Entry 9ITS (electron microscopy, 2.89 A resolution); this record covers chains L and M of the 26 polymer chains in the assembly.

[Chain L (and M)]
Protein: ATP synthase subunit c
From: Chloroflexus aurantiacus J-10-fl
Notes: chain M of this document is another copy of the same molecule, construct and numbering; everything in this record applies to it too
UniProtKB: A9WGS9 (ATPL_CHLAA); numbering as in UniProt (aligned over 1-76)
Sequence (76 residues; row label = number of the first residue in the row):
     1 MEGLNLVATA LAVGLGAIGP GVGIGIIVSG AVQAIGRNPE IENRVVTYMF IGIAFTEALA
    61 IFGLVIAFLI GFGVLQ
Unresolved in the structure: 74-76 (chain M: 73-76)

[Interface between chain L and chain M]
Contacting residue pairs (65):
  Met1(L) with Met1(M); Glu2(M)
  Glu2(L) with Glu2(M), hydrogen bond (backbone-side chain)
  Leu4(L) with Glu2(M); Gly3(M); Leu4(M), hydrophobic; Val7(M)
  Ala8(L) with Leu6(M); Val7(M); Ala10(M)
  Leu11(L) with Ala10(M)
  Ala12(L) with Ala10(M)
  Leu15(L) with Leu11(M), hydrophobic; Gly14(M); Ile18(M)
  Gly16(L) with Ala17(M)
  Ile18(L) with Ile18(M), hydrophobic
  Gly19(L) with Ala17(M); Ile18(M); Gly21(M); Val22(M)
  Pro20(L) with Ala17(M)
  Val22(L) with Val22(M), hydrophobic
  Gly23(L) with Gly21(M); Gly25(M)
  Ile26(L) with Gly25(M); Ile26(M); Ser29(M)
  Ile27(L) with Gly25(M); Val28(M), hydrophobic
  Gly30(L) with Ser29(M); Val32(M); Gln33(M)
  Ala31(L) with Val32(M)
  Gln33(L) with Gln33(M)
  Ala34(L) with Val32(M)
  Arg37(L) with Gly36(M); Arg37(M)
  Asn38(L) with Gly36(M), hydrogen bond (side chain-backbone); Pro39(M)
  Ile41(L) with Ile35(M), hydrophobic; Pro39(M), hydrophobic
  Arg44(L) with Glu42(M), salt bridge
  Val45(L) with Ile35(M), hydrophobic
  Tyr48(L) with Ile35(M), hydrophobic; Glu42(M), hydrogen bond; Val46(M); Met49(M), hydrophobic
  Gly52(L) with Val28(M)
  Phe55(L) with Ile24(M), hydrophobic; Ile53(M), hydrophobic; Glu57(M)
  Thr56(L) with Ile24(M)
  Leu59(L) with Gly16(M); Ala17(M); Pro20(M); Gly21(M); Ala60(M), hydrophobic
  Phe62(L) with Leu64(M), hydrophobic
  Gly63(L) with Val13(M)
  Ile66(L) with Thr9(M); Val13(M), hydrophobic; Leu64(M), hydrophobic; Phe68(M), hydrophobic
  Ile70(L) with Leu6(M)
Interface residues without a listed pair, chain L (36 interface residues in all): Asn5, Met49, Ile51
Interface residues without a listed pair, chain M (38 interface residues in all): Phe50, Ile61

[In short]
The interface between chain L and chain M involves 36 residues on one side and 38 on the other; the contacts
include 3 hydrogen bonds and 1 salt bridge. Polar contacts include Arg44(L)-Glu42(M), Glu2(L)-Glu2(M) and
Asn38(L)-Gly36(M).
Chain L and chain M are both ATP synthase subunit c (Chloroflexus aurantiacus J-10-fl); the structure,
Chloroflexus aurantiacus ADP-bound ATP synthase, state 1, was determined by electron microscopy together with
9ITJ, 9ITK, 9ITL, 9ITM, 9ITN, 9ITO and 11 further entries from the same study.
